PDB entry 8HR7 | electron microscopy, 3.96 A resolution | chains O and P of the 19 polymer chains in the assembly

# Chain O (and P)
Name: Archaeal ATPase
Source organism: Escherichia coli
Notes: chain P of this document is another copy of the same molecule, construct and numbering; everything in this record applies to it too
UniProt: A0A8H9B1T2 (A0A8H9B1T2_ECOLX); numbering as in UniProt (aligned over 1-947)
Sequence (947 residues; each row starts with the number of its first residue):
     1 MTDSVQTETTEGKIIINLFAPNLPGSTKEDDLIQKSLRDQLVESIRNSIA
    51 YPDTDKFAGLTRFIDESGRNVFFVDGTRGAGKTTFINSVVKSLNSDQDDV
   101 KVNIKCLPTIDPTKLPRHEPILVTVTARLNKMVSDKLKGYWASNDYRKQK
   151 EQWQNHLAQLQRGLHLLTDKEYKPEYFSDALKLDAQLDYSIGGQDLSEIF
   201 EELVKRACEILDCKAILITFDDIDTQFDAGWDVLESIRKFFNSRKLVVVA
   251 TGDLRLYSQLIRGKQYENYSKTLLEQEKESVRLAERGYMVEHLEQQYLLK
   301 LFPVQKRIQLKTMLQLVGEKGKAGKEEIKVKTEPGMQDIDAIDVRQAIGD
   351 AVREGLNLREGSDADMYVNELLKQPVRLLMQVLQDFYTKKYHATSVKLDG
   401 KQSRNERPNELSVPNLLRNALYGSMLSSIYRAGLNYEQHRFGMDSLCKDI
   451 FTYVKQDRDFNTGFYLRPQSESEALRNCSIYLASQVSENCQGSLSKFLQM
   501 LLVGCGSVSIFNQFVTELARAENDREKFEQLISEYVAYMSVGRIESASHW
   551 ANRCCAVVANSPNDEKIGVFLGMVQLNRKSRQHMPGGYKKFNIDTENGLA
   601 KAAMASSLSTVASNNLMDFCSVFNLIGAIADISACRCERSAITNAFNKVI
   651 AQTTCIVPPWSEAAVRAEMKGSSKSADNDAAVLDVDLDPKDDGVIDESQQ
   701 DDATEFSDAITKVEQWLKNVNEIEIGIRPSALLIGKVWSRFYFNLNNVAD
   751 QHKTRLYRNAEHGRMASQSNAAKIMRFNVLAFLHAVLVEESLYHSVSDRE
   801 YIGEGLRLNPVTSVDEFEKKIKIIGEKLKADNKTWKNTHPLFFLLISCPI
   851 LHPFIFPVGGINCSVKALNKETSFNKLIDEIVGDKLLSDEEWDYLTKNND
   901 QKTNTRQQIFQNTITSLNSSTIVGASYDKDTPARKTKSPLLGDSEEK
Unresolved in the structure: 1-12, 52-68, 96-101, 396-410, 518-523, 664-699, 899-906, 935-947
Construct notes: conflict Arg636 (Leu in A0A8H9B1T2), Leu940 (Ser in A0A8H9B1T2)

# Interface between chain O and chain P
Pairs across the interface (125; chain O residue first):
  Pro21(O) - Tyr51(P)  hydrophobic
  Leu23(O) - Arg69(P)
  Leu23(O) - Arg244(P)
  Arg78(O) - His292(P)
  Arg78(O) - Leu293(P)
  Arg78(O) - Gln296(P)
  Arg78(O) - Lys300(P)
  Gly79(O) - Gln296(P)
  Pro108(O) - Ser190(P)
  Pro108(O) - Ile191(P)
  Thr109(O) - Ile191(P)
  Ile110(O) - Ile191(P)  hydrophobic
  Thr113(O) - Arg238(P)  hydrogen bond
  Lys114(O) - Arg238(P)  hydrogen bond (side chain-backbone)
  Lys114(O) - Lys239(P)
  Leu115(O) - Asp195(P)
  Pro116(O) - Tyr172(P)  hydrophobic
  Arg117(O) - Tyr172(P)  hydrogen bond
  His118(O) - Tyr172(P)
  Glu119(O) - Phe177(P)
  Pro120(O) - Phe177(P)
  Val123(O) - Phe177(P)  hydrophobic
  Ala127(O) - Leu181(P)
  Ala127(O) - Gly193(P)
  Arg128(O) - Ile191(P)
  Arg128(O) - Gly192(P)
  Arg128(O) - Asp195(P)  salt bridge
  Asn130(O) - Leu181(P)
  Lys131(O) - Lys182(P)  hydrogen bond (side chain-backbone)
  Lys131(O) - Leu183(P)
  Lys131(O) - Asp184(P)  hydrogen bond (side chain-backbone)
  Lys131(O) - Tyr189(P)
  Lys131(O) - Gly192(P)
  Lys131(O) - Gly193(P)
  Ser134(O) - Leu183(P)
  Asp135(O) - Leu183(P)
  Asp135(O) - Asp184(P)  hydrogen bond (side chain-backbone)
  Asp135(O) - Ala185(P)  hydrogen bond (side chain-backbone)
  Lys138(O) - Ala185(P)
  Leu157(O) - Leu181(P)  hydrophobic
  Gln161(O) - Phe177(P)
  Gln161(O) - Ser178(P)  hydrogen bond
  Leu164(O) - Phe177(P)  hydrophobic
  Thr225(O) - Arg238(P)
  Thr225(O) - Gln265(P)  hydrogen bond (backbone-side chain)
  Thr225(O) - Asn268(P)  hydrogen bond (backbone-side chain)
  Thr225(O) - Tyr297(P)
  Gln226(O) - Lys264(P)  hydrogen bond
  Gln226(O) - Asn268(P)
  Phe227(O) - Asn268(P)  hydrogen bond (backbone-side chain)
  Asp228(O) - Asn268(P)  hydrogen bond (backbone-side chain)
  Asp253(O) - Met289(P)
  Arg255(O) - Glu285(P)  salt bridge
  Leu256(O) - Tyr269(P)
  Leu256(O) - Met289(P)  hydrophobic
  Leu256(O) - Leu293(P)  hydrophobic
  Gln259(O) - Tyr269(P)
  Gln259(O) - Leu273(P)
  Gln259(O) - Glu285(P)
  Arg262(O) - Glu277(P)  salt bridge
  Gly263(O) - Thr272(P)
  Gly263(O) - Leu273(P)
  Tyr266(O) - Thr272(P)
  Tyr266(O) - Leu273(P)  hydrophobic
  Tyr266(O) - Gln276(P)
  Tyr266(O) - Glu277(P)
  Glu267(O) - Ser270(P)  hydrogen bond
  Glu267(O) - Thr272(P)
  Leu274(O) - Glu275(P)
  Leu274(O) - Gln276(P)
  Pro375(O) - His292(P)
  Leu378(O) - Gln295(P)
  Leu378(O) - Leu299(P)  hydrophobic
  Gln381(O) - Leu299(P)
  Gln381(O) - Val304(P)
  Asp385(O) - Val304(P)
  His392(O) - Gln40(P)
  Gly423(O) - Leu299(P)
  Gly423(O) - Arg307(P)  hydrogen bond (backbone-side chain)
  Ser424(O) - Leu299(P)
  Ser424(O) - Val304(P)
  Leu426(O) - Leu254(P)  hydrophobic
  Ser427(O) - Glu291(P)
  Ser427(O) - Gln295(P)  hydrogen bond
  Tyr430(O) - Leu254(P)
  Tyr430(O) - Arg255(P)
  Tyr430(O) - Ser258(P)
  Tyr436(O) - Arg255(P)  hydrogen bond
  Gln438(O) - Gln309(P)
  Gln438(O) - Gln315(P)  hydrogen bond (backbone-side chain)
  His439(O) - Leu314(P)
  His439(O) - Gln315(P)
  His439(O) - Lys373(P)
  Arg440(O) - Glu471(P)  hydrogen bond (side chain-backbone)
  Arg440(O) - Arg476(P)
  Lys448(O) - Glu471(P)  salt bridge
  Glu473(O) - Tyr288(P)
  Gln530(O) - Arg525(P)
  Ala537(O) - Arg458(P)
  Ala537(O) - Asp459(P)
  Tyr538(O) - Asp459(P)
  Tyr538(O) - Asn461(P)
  Val541(O) - Glu471(P)
  Arg543(O) - Asp457(P)  salt bridge
  Arg543(O) - Gln469(P)
  Arg543(O) - Ser470(P)  hydrogen bond
  Arg543(O) - Glu471(P)  salt bridge
  Ile544(O) - Gln469(P)
  Arg553(O) - Asn461(P)
  Ala612(O) - Phe743(P)  hydrophobic
  Ser613(O) - Asn746(P)
  Asn614(O) - Asp750(P)
  Asn615(O) - Asp750(P)
  Leu616(O) - Asn747(P)
  Leu616(O) - Asp750(P)  hydrogen bond (backbone-side chain)
  Asn647(O) - Gly805(P)  hydrogen bond (side chain-backbone)
  Ile650(O) - Phe743(P)
  Ile650(O) - Leu808(P)
  Ala651(O) - Arg740(P)  hydrogen bond (backbone-side chain)
  Ala651(O) - Arg807(P)
  Ala651(O) - Leu808(P)  hydrophobic
  Thr654(O) - Asn461(P)
  Thr654(O) - Tyr465(P)
  Ile656(O) - Asn461(P)
  Ile656(O) - Asn512(P)
Also at the interface, not in a pair above, chain O (89 interface residues in all): Pro24, Thr77, Thr126, Thr168, Asp224, Arg286, Arg377, Gln384, Ala420, Met425, Arg431, Ala474, Val536, Thr643, Gln652, Thr653, Val657
Also at the interface, not in a pair above, chain P (81 interface residues in all): Leu166, Pro174, Asn242, Arg262, Glu267, Arg282, Glu294, Gln305, Met366, Gln513, Glu804, Leu806

# Overview
89 residues of chain O and 81 residues of chain P are in contact, with 23 hydrogen bonds and 6 salt bridges.
Polar pairs include Arg128(O)-Asp195(P), Arg255(O)-Glu285(P) and Arg262(O)-Glu277(P).
Chain O and chain P are both Archaeal ATPase (Escherichia coli); the structure, Structure of RdrA-RdrB
complex, was determined by electron microscopy (same publication as 8HR8, 8HR9, 8HRA, 8HRB and 8HRC).
